6P8Z - chain A; structure by X-ray diffraction, 1.65 A resolution.

[Chain A]
Name: GTPase KRas
From: Homo sapiens
UniProtKB: P01116 (RASK_HUMAN), isoform P01116-2; numbering as in UniProt (aligned over 1-169)
Chain sequence (183 residues; numbered -13 to 169; the number before each row is that of its first residue; numbers below 1 keep their minus sign (Met-13 is residue -13)):
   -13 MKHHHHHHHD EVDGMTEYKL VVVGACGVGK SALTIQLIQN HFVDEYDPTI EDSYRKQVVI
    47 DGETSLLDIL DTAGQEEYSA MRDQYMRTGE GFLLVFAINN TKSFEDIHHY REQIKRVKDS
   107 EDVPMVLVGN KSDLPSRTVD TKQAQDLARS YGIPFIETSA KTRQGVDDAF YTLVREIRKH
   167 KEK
Not modelled in the structure: -13 to -1, 62-65, 169
Differences from the reference sequence: expression tag (-13 to 0); variant Cys12 (Gly in P01116); engineered mutation Ser51 (Cys in P01116), Leu80 (Cys in P01116), Ser118 (Cys in P01116)
UniProt features mapped onto this chain:
  - motif: Tyr32 to Tyr40 (Effector region)
  - binding site (GTP): Gly10, Ala11, Gly13 to Ala18, Val29 to Thr35, Ala59, Gly60, Asn116, Lys117, Asp119
  - modified residue: Met1 (N-acetylmethionine), Thr2 (N-acetylthreonine), Lys104 (N6-acetyllysine)
  - glycosylation: Thr35 (Microbial infection: O-linked (Glc) threonine)
  - natural variant: Lys5 (K5E: In NS3; K5N: In GASC), Gly10 (G10GG: In AML), Cys12 (G12C: In lung carcinoma; this construct carries the variant), Gly13 (G13D: In GASC, JMML and OES; G13R: In pylocytic astrocytoma), Val14 (V14I: In NS3), Leu19 (L19F: In OES), Gln22 (Q22E: In CFC2; Q22R: In NS3), Pro34 (P34L: In NS3; P34Q: In NS3; P34R: In CFC2), Ile36 (I36M: In NS3), Thr58 (T58I: In NS3), Ala59 (A59T: In GASC), Gly60 (G60R: In CFC2; G60S: In NS3), 8 further natural variant entries in UniProt
  - mutagenesis: Asp38 (D38A: Decreased interaction with MAPKAP1/SIN1), Tyr40 (Y40A: Decreased interaction with MAPKAP1/SIN1), Gln61 (Q61L: Promotes GTP binding)
Covalently attached groups: compound O5S linked to Cys12
Metal / ion sites: Ca2+ site 1: Ser17 (together with GDP); Ca2+ site 2 near Gly138 (its only coordinating residue here)
Ligand contacts:
  - GDP (guanosine-5'-diphosphate): Ala11, Gly13, Val14, Gly15, Lys16, Ser17, Ala18, Phe28, Val29, Asp30, Glu31, Tyr32, Asn116, Lys117, Asp119, Leu120, Ser145, Ala146, Lys147
  - O5S (2-[5-chloro-2-cyclopropyl-3-(5-methoxy-3,4-dihydroisoquinoline-2(1H)-carbonyl)-7-methyl-1H-indol-1-yl]-N-(1-propanoylazetidin-3-yl)acetamide): Val9, Gly10, Ala11, Lys16, Pro34, Thr58, Ala59, Gly60, Gln61, Arg68, Tyr71, Met72, Asp92, His95, Tyr96, Gln99, Ile100
What the authors report for this chain:
  - binding site for O5S: Thr58, Gly60, Tyr71

[Overview]
Bound to chain A: GDP. Compound O5S is covalently linked to Cys12. From UniProt: 20 GTP-binding residues and 3
mutagenesis sites. From the paper: a binding site for O5S at Thr58, Gly60 and Tyr71.
Chain A is GTPase KRas (Homo sapiens); the structure, Crystal structure of human KRAS G12C covalently bound to
an acryloylazetidine acetamide inhibitor, was determined by X-ray diffraction (same publication as 6P8W, 6P8X
and 6P8Y).
